PDB entry 4OSH | X-ray diffraction, 2.20 A resolution | chains B and G of the 3 polymer chains in the assembly

# Chain B
Protein: Hax3
From: Xanthomonas campestris pv. armoraciae
UniProtKB: Q3ZD72 (Q3ZD72_XANCA); residues 231-720 here = UniProt positions 231-720
Amino-acid sequence (499 residues; each row starts with the number of its first residue):
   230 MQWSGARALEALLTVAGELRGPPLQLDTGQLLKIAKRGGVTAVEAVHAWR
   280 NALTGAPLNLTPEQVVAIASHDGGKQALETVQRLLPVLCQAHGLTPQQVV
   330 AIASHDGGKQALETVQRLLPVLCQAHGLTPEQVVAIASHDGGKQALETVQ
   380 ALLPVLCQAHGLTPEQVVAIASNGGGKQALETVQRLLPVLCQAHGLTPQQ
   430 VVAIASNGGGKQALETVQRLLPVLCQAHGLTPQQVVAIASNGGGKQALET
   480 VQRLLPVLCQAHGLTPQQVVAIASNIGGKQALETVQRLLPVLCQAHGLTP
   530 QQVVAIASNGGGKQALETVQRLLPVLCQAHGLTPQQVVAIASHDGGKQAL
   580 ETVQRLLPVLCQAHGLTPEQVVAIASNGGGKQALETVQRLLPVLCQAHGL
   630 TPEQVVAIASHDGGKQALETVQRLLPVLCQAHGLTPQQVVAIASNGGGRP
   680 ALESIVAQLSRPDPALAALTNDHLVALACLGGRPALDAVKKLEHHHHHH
Not modelled in the structure: 230-232, 722-728
Differences from the reference sequence: expression tag (230, 721-728); engineered mutation His300 (Asn in Q3ZD72), Asp301 (Ile in Q3ZD72), His368 (Asn in Q3ZD72), Asp369 (Ile in Q3ZD72), Asn402 (His in Q3ZD72), Gly403 (Asp in Q3ZD72), Asn436 (His in Q3ZD72), Gly437 (Asp in Q3ZD72), Asn470 (His in Q3ZD72), Gly471 (Asp in Q3ZD72), Ile505 (Ser in Q3ZD72), Gly539 (Ser in Q3ZD72), His572 (Asn in Q3ZD72), Asp573 (Ser in Q3ZD72), Asn606 (His in Q3ZD72), Gly607 (Asp in Q3ZD72), His640 (Asn in Q3ZD72), Asp641 (Ile in Q3ZD72)

# Chain G
Molecule: 17-nt DNA strand
Sequence (17 nucleotides; each row starts with the number of its first residue):
     1 TGTCCCTTTATCTCTCT
Not modelled in the structure: 16-17

# How chain B and chain G interact
Residue-residue contacts (70; chain B residue first):
  Thr270(B) with DG2(G), phosphate contact; DT3(G), hydrogen bond to the phosphate
  Asp301(B) with DT3(G), base contact; DC4(G), hydrogen bond to the base
  Gly302(B) with DT3(G), phosphate contact; DC4(G), phosphate contact
  Gln305(B) with DT3(G), hydrogen bond to the phosphate
  Asp335(B) with DC5(G), hydrogen bond to the base; DC6(G), base contact
  Gly336(B) with DC4(G), phosphate contact
  Lys338(B) with DC4(G), phosphate contact
  Gln339(B) with DC4(G), hydrogen bond to the phosphate; DC5(G), phosphate contact
  Asp369(B) with DC6(G), hydrogen bond to the base
  Gly370(B) with DC5(G), phosphate contact; DC6(G), phosphate contact
  Lys372(B) with DC5(G), phosphate contact
  Gln373(B) with DC5(G), hydrogen bond to the phosphate; DC6(G), phosphate contact
  Gly403(B) with DT7(G), base contact
  Gly404(B) with DT7(G), phosphate contact
  Lys406(B) with DC6(G), phosphate contact
  Gln407(B) with DC6(G), hydrogen bond to the phosphate; DT7(G), phosphate contact
  Gly437(B) with DT8(G), base contact
  Gly438(B) with DT8(G), phosphate contact
  Lys440(B) with DT7(G), phosphate contact
  Gln441(B) with DT7(G), hydrogen bond to the phosphate; DT8(G), phosphate contact
  Lys474(B) with DT8(G), phosphate contact
  Gln475(B) with DT8(G), hydrogen bond to the phosphate; DT9(G), phosphate contact
  Ile505(B) with DT9(G), base contact; DA10(G), base contact; DT11(G), base contact
  Gly506(B) with DT9(G), phosphate contact; DA10(G), phosphate contact
  Lys508(B) with DT9(G), phosphate contact
  Gln509(B) with DT9(G), hydrogen bond to the phosphate; DA10(G), phosphate contact
  Gly539(B) with DT11(G), base contact
  Gly540(B) with DA10(G), phosphate contact
  Lys542(B) with DA10(G), phosphate contact
  Gln543(B) with DA10(G), hydrogen bond to the phosphate; DT11(G), phosphate contact
  Asp573(B) with DC12(G), hydrogen bond to the base
  Gly574(B) with DT11(G), phosphate contact
  Lys576(B) with DT11(G), phosphate contact
  Gln577(B) with DT11(G), hydrogen bond to the phosphate; DC12(G), phosphate contact
  Gly607(B) with DT13(G), base contact
  Gly608(B) with DC12(G), sugar contact; DT13(G), phosphate contact
  Lys610(B) with DC12(G), phosphate contact
  Gln611(B) with DC12(G), hydrogen bond to the phosphate; DT13(G), phosphate contact
  Asp641(B) with DC14(G), hydrogen bond to the base
  Gly642(B) with DT13(G), sugar contact; DC14(G), phosphate contact
  Lys644(B) with DT13(G), phosphate contact
  Gln645(B) with DT13(G), hydrogen bond to the phosphate; DC14(G), phosphate contact
  Gly675(B) with DT15(G), base contact
  Gly676(B) with DT15(G), phosphate contact
  Arg678(B) with DC14(G), salt bridge to the phosphate
  Pro679(B) with DC14(G), phosphate contact; DT15(G), phosphate contact
  Arg712(B) with DC14(G), hydrogen bond to the phosphate; DT15(G), salt bridge to the phosphate
  Pro713(B) with DT15(G), phosphate contact
Interface residues without a listed pair, chain B (52 interface residues in all): Val269, Gly303, Lys304, Gly472

# In short
Chain B and chain G form an interface of 52 and 14 residues respectively; the contacts include 18 hydrogen
bonds and 2 salt bridges. Polar pairs include Asp301(B)-DC4(G), Asp335(B)-DC5(G) and Asp369(B)-DC6(G).
Here chain B is Hax3 (Xanthomonas campestris pv. armoraciae) and chain G is a 17-nt DNA strand. Entry 4OSH
(Crystal structure of the TAL effector dHax3 with NI RVD at 2.2 angstrom resolution) was determined by X-ray
diffraction, deposited together with 4OSI, 4OSJ, 4OSK, 4OSL, 4OSM, 4OSQ and 9 further entries.
